PDB entry 7FOJ | X-ray diffraction, 1.65 A resolution | chains A and B

Chain A:
Name: Pre-mRNA-splicing factor 8
Organism: Saccharomyces cerevisiae S288C
UniProt: P33334 (PRP8_YEAST); residue numbers follow UniProt; this construct covers 1836-2090
Amino-acid sequence (258 residues; numbered 1833 to 2090; the number before each row is that of its first residue):
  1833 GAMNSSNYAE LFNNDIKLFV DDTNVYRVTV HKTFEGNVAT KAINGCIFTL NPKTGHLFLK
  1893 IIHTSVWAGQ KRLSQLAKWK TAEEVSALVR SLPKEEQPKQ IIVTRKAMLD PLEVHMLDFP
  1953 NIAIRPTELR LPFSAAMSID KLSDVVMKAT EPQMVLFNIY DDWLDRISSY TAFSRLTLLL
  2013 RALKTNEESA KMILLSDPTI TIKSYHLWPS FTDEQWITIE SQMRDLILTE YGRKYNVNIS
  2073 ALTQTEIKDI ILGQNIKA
Not modelled in the structure: 2070-2090
Sequence notes: expression tag (1833-1835)
Swiss-Prot annotation at these positions:
  - mutagenesis: Asp1853 (D1853A: Alters protein folding. Severely impaired growth. Strongly reduced growth at 35 degrees Celsius; when associated with A-1854; D1853N: Reduced growth at 30 degrees Celsius ...), Asp1854 (D1854A: Reduced growth at 30 degrees Celsius. Strongly reduced growth at 16 degrees Celsius. Strongly reduced growth at 35 degrees Celsius; when associated with A-1853 ...), Thr1855 (T1855A: Reduced growth at 30 degrees Celsius. Strongly reduced growth at 16 degrees Celsius), Thr1936 (T1936A: Reduced growth at 30 degrees Celsius. Strongly reduced growth at 16 degrees Celsius), Arg1937 (R1937K: Severely impaired growth. Reduced growth at 30 degrees Celsius. Strongly reduced growth at 16 degrees Celsius)

Chain B:
Name: A1 cistron-splicing factor AAR2
Organism: Saccharomyces cerevisiae S288C
UniProt: P32357 (AAR2_YEAST); aligned to UniProt positions 1-317 over residues 1-317
Amino-acid sequence (308 residues; row label = number of the first residue in the row; note: 13 numbers in that range are skipped by the numbering (no residue carries them; nothing is unmodelled there); numbers below 1 keep their minus sign (Gly-3 is residue -3)):
    -3 GAMAMNTVPF TSAPIEVTIG IDQYSFNVKE NQPFHGIKDI PIGHVHVIHF QHADNSSMRY
    57 GYWFDCRMGN FYIQYDPKDG LYKMMEERDG AKFENIVHNF KERQMMVSYP KIDEDDTWYN
   117 LTEFVQMDKI RKIVRKDENQ FSYVDSSMTT VQENEL
   166 SSSSSDPAHS LNYTVINFKS REAIRPGHEM EDFLDKSYYL NTVMLQGIFK NSSNYFGELQ
   226 FAFLNAMFFG NYGSSLQWHA MIELICSSAT VPKHMLDKLD EILYYQIKTL PEQYSDILLN
   286 ERVWNICLYS SFQKNSLHNT EKIMENKYPE LL
Not modelled in the structure: -3 to 0, 166-169
Sequence notes: expression tag (-3 to 0); conflict Ser166 (Leu153 in P32357), Ser167 (Lys154 in P32357), Ser170 (Asp in P32357)
Swiss-Prot annotation at these positions:
  - region: Leu261 to Ile282 (Leucine-zipper)
  - modified residue: Ser253 (Phosphoserine), Thr274 (Phosphothreonine)
Residues lining bound ligands:
  - W63 ((2S)-N-(3-chlorophenyl)-2-[(2-hydroxyethyl)sulfanyl]propanamide), molecule 1: Pro5, Phe6, Thr7, Tyr68, Glu83, Lys88, Phe89, Ile92, Phe96
  - W63, molecule 2: Ile17, Tyr20, Ser21, Phe22, Val103, Ser104, Tyr105, Pro106
  - W63, molecule 3: Phe120, Val121, Gln122, Lys125, Ile126, Lys128, Ile129, Asn177, Tyr178, Thr179, Ile213, Phe214, Asn219, Gly222, Glu223, Phe226

How chain A and chain B interact:
Pairs across the interface (18):
  Gln1907(A) - Met195(B)
  Gln1907(A) - Leu199(B)
  Leu1908(A) - Met195(B)  hydrophobic
  Trp1911(A) - Glu194(B)
  Trp1911(A) - Met195(B)  hydrophobic
  Trp1911(A) - Phe198(B)  hydrophobic
  Asp1942(A) - Lys184(B)  salt bridge
  Asp1942(A) - Phe198(B)
  Glu1945(A) - Lys184(B)  salt bridge
  Val1946(A) - Ile189(B)  hydrophobic
  Val1946(A) - Glu194(B)
  Val1946(A) - Phe198(B)  hydrophobic
  His1947(A) - Glu194(B)  salt bridge
  Leu1949(A) - Lys184(B)
  Leu1949(A) - Ser185(B)
  Leu1949(A) - Arg186(B)
  Leu1949(A) - Ile189(B)  hydrophobic
  Asp1950(A) - Arg186(B)  salt bridge

Summary:
The interface between chain A and chain B involves 9 residues on one side and 8 on the other, with 4 salt
bridges. Polar pairs include Asp1942(A)-Lys184(B), Glu1945(A)-Lys184(B) and His1947(A)-Glu194(B). Ligands of
chain B: 3 copies of compound W63.
Here chain A is Pre-mRNA-splicing factor 8 and chain B is A1 cistron-splicing factor AAR2, both from
Saccharomyces cerevisiae S288C. Entry 7FOJ (PanDDA analysis group deposition -- Aar2/RNaseH in complex with
fragment P08B08 from the F2X-Universal Library) was determined by X-ray diffraction, deposited together with
5ST0, 5ST1, 5ST2, 5ST3, 5ST4, 5ST5 and 248 further entries.
